PDB entry 9QR3 | X-ray diffraction, 1.34 A resolution | chains B and E of the 6 polymer chains in the assembly

[Chain B (and E)]
Name: Beta subunit of the Methyl-coenzyme M reductase from ANME-2c
Organism: Candidatus Methanogasteraceae archaeon
Notes: EC 2.8.4.1; chain E of this document is another copy of the same molecule, construct and numbering; everything in this record applies to it too
Sequence (434 residues; row label = number of the first residue in the row):
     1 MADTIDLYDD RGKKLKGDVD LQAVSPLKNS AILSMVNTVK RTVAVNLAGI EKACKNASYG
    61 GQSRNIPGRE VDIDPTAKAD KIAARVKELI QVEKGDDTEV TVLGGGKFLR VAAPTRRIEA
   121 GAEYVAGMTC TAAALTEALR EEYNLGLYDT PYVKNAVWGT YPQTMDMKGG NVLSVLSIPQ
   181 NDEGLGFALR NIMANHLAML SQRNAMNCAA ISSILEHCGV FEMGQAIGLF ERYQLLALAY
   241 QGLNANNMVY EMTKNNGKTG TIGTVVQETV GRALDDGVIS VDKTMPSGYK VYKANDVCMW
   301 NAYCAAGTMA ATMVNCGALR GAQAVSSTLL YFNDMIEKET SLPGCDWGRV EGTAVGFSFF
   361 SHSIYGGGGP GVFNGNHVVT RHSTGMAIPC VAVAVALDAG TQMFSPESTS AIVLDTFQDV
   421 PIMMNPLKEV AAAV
Disordered / not traced: 1
Ligand contacts:
  - 1-thioethanesulfonic acid (COM): F359, S363, Y365
  - factor 430 (F43): S363, I364, Y365
  - Coenzyme B (TP7): F359, F360, Y365, G366, G367, H377, V378, V379

[How chain B and chain E interact]
Residue-residue contacts (94):
  P26(B) - A120(E)
  L27(B) - R116(E)  hydrogen bond (backbone-side chain)
  L27(B) - R117(E)
  L27(B) - A120(E)  hydrophobic
  L33(B) - R116(E)
  L33(B) - A120(E)  hydrophobic
  V36(B) - A120(E)
  V36(B) - G121(E)
  K40(B) - G121(E)  hydrogen bond (side chain-backbone)
  K40(B) - A122(E)
  L89(B) - I227(E)
  L89(B) - G228(E)
  V92(B) - K28(E)
  R116(B) - L27(E)  hydrogen bond (side chain-backbone)
  R116(B) - L33(E)
  R117(B) - L27(E)
  R117(B) - I227(E)
  A120(B) - P26(E)
  A120(B) - L27(E)  hydrophobic
  A120(B) - L33(E)  hydrophobic
  A120(B) - V36(E)
  G121(B) - V36(E)
  G121(B) - K40(E)  hydrogen bond (backbone-side chain)
  G121(B) - E222(E)
  A122(B) - K40(E)
  A122(B) - E123(E)
  A122(B) - Y124(E)
  A122(B) - A188(E)  hydrophobic
  A122(B) - L189(E)  hydrophobic
  A122(B) - E222(E)  hydrogen bond (backbone-side chain)
  E123(B) - A122(E)
  E123(B) - Y124(E)
  E123(B) - P179(E)
  E123(B) - D182(E)
  E123(B) - A188(E)
  E123(B) - E222(E)  hydrogen bond (backbone-side chain)
  Y124(B) - A122(E)
  Y124(B) - E123(E)
  V125(B) - G186(E)
  V125(B) - E222(E)
  A126(B) - E222(E)
  M128(B) - L185(E)  hydrophobic
  T129(B) - L185(E)
  T129(B) - E222(E)  hydrogen bond (side chain-backbone)
  T129(B) - M223(E)
  T129(B) - G224(E)
  C130(B) - F221(E)
  C130(B) - G224(E)
  A133(B) - G224(E)
  Y161(B) - G184(E)
  Y161(B) - L185(E)  hydrogen bond (side chain-backbone)
  M165(B) - D182(E)
  M165(B) - E183(E)
  M165(B) - L185(E)
  M167(B) - L185(E)  hydrophobic
  I178(B) - L185(E)  hydrophobic
  P179(B) - E123(E)
  P179(B) - P179(E)  hydrophobic
  P179(B) - Q180(E)
  Q180(B) - P179(E)
  Q180(B) - Q180(E)
  Q180(B) - D182(E)  hydrogen bond (side chain-backbone)
  Q180(B) - E183(E)
  Q180(B) - G184(E)
  D182(B) - E123(E)
  D182(B) - M165(E)
  D182(B) - Q180(E)  hydrogen bond (backbone-side chain)
  E183(B) - M165(E)
  E183(B) - Q180(E)
  G184(B) - Y161(E)
  G184(B) - Q180(E)  hydrogen bond (backbone-side chain)
  L185(B) - M128(E)  hydrophobic
  L185(B) - T129(E)
  L185(B) - Y161(E)  hydrogen bond (backbone-side chain)
  L185(B) - M165(E)
  L185(B) - M167(E)  hydrophobic
  L185(B) - I178(E)  hydrophobic
  G186(B) - V125(E)
  A188(B) - A122(E)  hydrophobic
  A188(B) - E123(E)
  L189(B) - A122(E)  hydrophobic
  F221(B) - C130(E)
  E222(B) - G121(E)
  E222(B) - A122(E)  hydrogen bond (side chain-backbone)
  E222(B) - E123(E)  hydrogen bond (side chain-backbone)
  E222(B) - A126(E)
  E222(B) - T129(E)  hydrogen bond (backbone-side chain)
  M223(B) - T129(E)
  G224(B) - T129(E)
  G224(B) - C130(E)
  G224(B) - A133(E)
  I227(B) - L89(E)
  I227(B) - R117(E)
  G228(B) - L89(E)
Interface residues without a listed pair, chain B (46 interface residues in all): K28, E93, E119, A134, W158, F187, C218
Interface residues without a listed pair, chain E (45 interface residues in all): V92, E119, A134, W158, F187, C218

[In short]
Chain B and chain E form an interface of 46 and 45 residues respectively; the contacts include 15 hydrogen
bonds. Polar pairs include L27(B)-R116(E), K40(B)-G121(E) and A122(B)-E222(E). Chain B binds factor 430,
1-thioethanesulfonic acid and Coenzyme B.
Chain B and chain E are both Beta subunit of the Methyl-coenzyme M reductase from ANME-2c (Candidatus
Methanogasteraceae archaeon); the structure, Methyl-coenzyme M reductase of an ANME-2c from a microbial
enrichment, was determined by X-ray diffraction, deposited together with 9QQT, 9QM5 and 9QR1.
